Entry 8K43 (electron microscopy, 3.00 A resolution); this record covers chains Z and A of the 12 polymer chains in the assembly.

Chain Z:
Protein: RNA-directed RNA polymerase (Fragment)
Organism: Banna virus
Reference sequence: A0A2H4QGD3 (A0A2H4QGD3_9REOV); residue numbers follow UniProt; this construct covers 1-1219
Chain sequence (1219 residues; row label = number of the first residue in the row):
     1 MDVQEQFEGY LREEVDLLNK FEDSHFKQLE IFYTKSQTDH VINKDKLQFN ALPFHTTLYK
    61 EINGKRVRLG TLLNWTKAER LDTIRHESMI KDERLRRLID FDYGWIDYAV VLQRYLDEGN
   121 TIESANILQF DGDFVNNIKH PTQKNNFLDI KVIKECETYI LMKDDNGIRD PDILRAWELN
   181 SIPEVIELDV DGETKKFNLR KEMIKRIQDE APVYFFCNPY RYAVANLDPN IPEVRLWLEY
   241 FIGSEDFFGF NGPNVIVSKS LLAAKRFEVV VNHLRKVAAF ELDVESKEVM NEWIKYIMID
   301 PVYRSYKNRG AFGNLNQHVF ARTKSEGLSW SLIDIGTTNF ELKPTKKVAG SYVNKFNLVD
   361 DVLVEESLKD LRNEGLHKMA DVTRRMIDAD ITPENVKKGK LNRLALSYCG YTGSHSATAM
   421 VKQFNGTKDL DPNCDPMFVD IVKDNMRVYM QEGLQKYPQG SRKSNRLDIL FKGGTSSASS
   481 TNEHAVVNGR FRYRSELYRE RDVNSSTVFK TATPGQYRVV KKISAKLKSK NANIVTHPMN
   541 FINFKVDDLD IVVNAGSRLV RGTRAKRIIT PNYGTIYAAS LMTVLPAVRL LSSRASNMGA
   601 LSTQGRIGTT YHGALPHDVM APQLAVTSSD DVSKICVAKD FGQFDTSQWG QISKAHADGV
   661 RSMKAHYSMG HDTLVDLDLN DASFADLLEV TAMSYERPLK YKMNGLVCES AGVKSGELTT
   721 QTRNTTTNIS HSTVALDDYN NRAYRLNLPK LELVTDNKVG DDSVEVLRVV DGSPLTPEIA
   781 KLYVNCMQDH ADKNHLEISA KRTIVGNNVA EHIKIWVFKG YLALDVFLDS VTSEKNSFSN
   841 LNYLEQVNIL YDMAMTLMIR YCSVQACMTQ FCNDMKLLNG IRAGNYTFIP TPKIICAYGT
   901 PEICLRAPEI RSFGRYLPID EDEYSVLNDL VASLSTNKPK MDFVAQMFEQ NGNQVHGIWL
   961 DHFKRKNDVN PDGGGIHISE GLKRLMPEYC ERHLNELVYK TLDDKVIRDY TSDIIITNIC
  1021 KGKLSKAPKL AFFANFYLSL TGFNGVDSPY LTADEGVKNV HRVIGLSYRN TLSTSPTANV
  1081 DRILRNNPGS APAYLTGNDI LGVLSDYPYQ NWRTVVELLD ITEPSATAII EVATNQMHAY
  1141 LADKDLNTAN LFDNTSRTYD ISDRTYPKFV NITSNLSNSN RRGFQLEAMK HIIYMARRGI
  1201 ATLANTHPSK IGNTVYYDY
Not modelled in the structure: 1, 426-434, 474-478, 608-613
Construct notes: conflict Val3 (Ile in A0A2H4QGD3), Glu8 (Asp in A0A2H4QGD3), Arg68 (Lys in A0A2H4QGD3), Ile1192 (Val in A0A2H4QGD3)

Chain A:
Protein: VP2
Organism: Banna virus
Reference sequence: Q9INH3 (Q9INH3_9REOV); numbering as in UniProt (aligned over 1-955)
Chain sequence (955 residues; each row starts with the number of its first residue):
     1 MPRKKDQVTK NDDGNQTSDV QTQDFKTAVQ PDTNTAQLIK TYSNPKQRGD KGEIIYDGGL
    61 SSKLADVVDK TTEPHNADGA VKDGRIAPVK LDLEKQKLDK LKLFETSPFD PLTIKNNQDV
   121 VDKLYATQSS SIQEVVPTKT FATELQFGVT SEDMAKIYGA VAAVSKNVNS SVTYEVKRGT
   181 HELIKVPTIP HNLVLIQSDN GKHALIKEDL GQWPVETGIS LVNQAGVFAV QLANKLGIDK
   241 PFVLDAGSNY FTDTSFIDTR KYCTDGLSPR EIQKALNRQR AYYDRPELTI SENKTLLSQS
   301 IIYPDADGND VSIIFSGAMS HAIFTYAQSQ WNKNIIKLDD YIREITLTVP KQYRPRRFKE
   361 IEHTHGYVYR ELNQGSLLPL VDANLKESSS YYFKKLMSSI SNVPVDARTL QSATAALAAD
   421 TGQAVNRAQH VSMLTNRLTT ANAPTVRAIT VLTCMFKQFR IGMTYALDPN IMDVAAATCM
   481 LLFRPAQSIS DEQYRYCLQT MAVFLTNTTY DIVNNDTIDV LKMKLRNQGW PFVERYNAVE
   541 IDMSVEPLRS PGQVGRYYNP FNIDPLTKKH VEDRLEEFIN QVQVGRFRNA SGNAVGTTLA
   601 AFLRACRDKT SANWRGYSVL VSRYRSLIPN ELFESLRNIS GEYNINPQDE HSFFFALAQI
   661 NADDEFIGAI DKESAEYLDE YATLARDISN SLTLVKAAFG PLERTSGSII NHANNLNKVI
   721 NHVFADKPLI SETMLKILTI DGTTGKDGYR NWLDKLVGHN YPVYVEPVVN IMNFISARFV
   781 ADSSYFGYTN EIMIMPNHIN VPVDDRFGFR DSPFCTSLPR TIMGNDVRRI SYNVFSMMED
   841 IDDVISEGFI LYDAYFNFSY DIMTTDGVTR LKEDILIVTD TGNDIKPIHF YIYFENRNDK
   901 KLRYESKMNV SYRLYIKTPA CLLPLSDYMR AQHDYVSPSS SRVYIKDPAV VYTRS
Not modelled in the structure: 1-181
Construct notes: conflict Lys97 (Arg in Q9INH3)

Chain Z / chain A interface:
Residue-residue contacts - 19 pairs, chain Z then chain A:
  Asn1175(Z) - Ala415(A)
  His1207(Z) - Thr409(A)
  His1207(Z) - Gln411(A)
  Thr1214(Z) - Asn402(A)
  Thr1214(Z) - Val403(A)
  Thr1214(Z) - Pro404(A)
  Thr1214(Z) - Val405(A)  hydrogen bond (backbone-backbone)
  Val1215(Z) - Val405(A)
  Val1215(Z) - Ala407(A)  hydrophobic
  Tyr1216(Z) - Val405(A)  hydrogen bond (backbone-backbone)
  Tyr1216(Z) - Asp406(A)
  Tyr1216(Z) - Ala407(A)  hydrogen bond (backbone-backbone)
  Tyr1217(Z) - Ala407(A)
  Tyr1217(Z) - Thr409(A)
  Asp1218(Z) - Ala407(A)  hydrogen bond (backbone-backbone)
  Asp1218(Z) - Arg408(A)
  Asp1218(Z) - Thr409(A)  hydrogen bond (backbone-side chain)
  Tyr1219(Z) - Thr409(A)
  Tyr1219(Z) - Ser412(A)
Interface residues without a listed pair, chain Z (9 interface residues in all): Thr1173
Interface residues without a listed pair, chain A (12 interface residues in all): Thr440

Summary:
9 residues of chain Z face 12 of chain A across their interface, with 5 hydrogen bonds. Polar contacts include
Asp1218(Z)-Thr409(A), Thr1214(Z)-Val405(A) and Tyr1216(Z)-Val405(A).
Chain Z is RNA-directed RNA polymerase (Fragment) and chain A is VP2, both from Banna virus; the structure, In
situ structure of RNA-dependent RNA polymerase in full BAV particles, was determined by electron microscopy,
deposited together with 8K42, 8K49 and 8K4A.
